4ZBL - chain A; structure by X-ray diffraction, 1.57 A resolution.

# Chain A
Name: KillerOrange
Notes: engineered mutation(s): Y66W
Reference sequence: Q2TCH5 (Q2TCH5_9CNID); aligned to UniProt positions 2-228 over residues 2-228
Sequence (240 residues; row label = number of the first residue in the row; note: 2 numbers in that range are skipped by the numbering (no residue carries them; nothing is unmodelled there); numbers below 1 keep their minus sign (Met-13 is residue -13)):
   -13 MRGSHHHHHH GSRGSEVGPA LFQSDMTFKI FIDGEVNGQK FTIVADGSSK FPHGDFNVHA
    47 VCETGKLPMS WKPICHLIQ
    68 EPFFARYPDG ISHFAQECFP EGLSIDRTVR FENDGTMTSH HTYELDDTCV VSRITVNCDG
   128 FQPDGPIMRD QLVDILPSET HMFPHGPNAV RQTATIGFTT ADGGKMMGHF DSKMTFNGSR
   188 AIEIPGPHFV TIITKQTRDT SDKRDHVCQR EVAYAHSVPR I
Not modelled in the structure: -13 to 0
Sequence notes: initiating methionine (-13); expression tag (-12 to 1); conflict Val3 (Gly in Q2TCH5), Ser145 (Asn in Q2TCH5), Thr160 (Leu in Q2TCH5), Thr162 (Phe in Q2TCH5), Lys172 (Leu in Q2TCH5), Thr204 (Met in Q2TCH5); chromophore (65, 65, 65)
Modified residues: Gln65 (chromophore; 4M9)
Glycans and other covalent adducts: covalent link Gln65-Glu68

# Summary
Chain A is KillerOrange; the structure, Phototoxic fluorescent protein mKillerOrange, was determined by X-ray
diffraction (same publication as 4ZFS).
